4C3H - chains C and J of the 14 polymer chains in the assembly; structure by X-ray diffraction, 3.27 A resolution.

Chain C:
Name: DNA-directed RNA polymerases I and III subunit RPAC1
Source organism: Saccharomyces cerevisiae
UniProtKB: P07703 (RPAC1_YEAST); residue numbers follow UniProt; this construct covers 1-335
Sequence (335 residues; each row starts with the number of its first residue):
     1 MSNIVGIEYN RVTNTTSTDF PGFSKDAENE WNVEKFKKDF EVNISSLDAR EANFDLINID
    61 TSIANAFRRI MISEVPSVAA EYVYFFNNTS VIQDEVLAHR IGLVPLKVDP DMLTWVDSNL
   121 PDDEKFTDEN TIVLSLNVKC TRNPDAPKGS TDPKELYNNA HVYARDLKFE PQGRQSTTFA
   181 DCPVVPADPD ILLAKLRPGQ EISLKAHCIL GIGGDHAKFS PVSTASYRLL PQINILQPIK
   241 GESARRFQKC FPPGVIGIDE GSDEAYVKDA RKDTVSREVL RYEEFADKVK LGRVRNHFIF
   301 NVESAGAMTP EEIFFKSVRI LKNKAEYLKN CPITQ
Unresolved in the structure: 1-29, 148-149
UniProt features mapped onto this chain:
  - modified residue: Ser2 (N-acetylserine), Ser17 (Phosphoserine)

Chain J:
Name: DNA-directed RNA polymerases I, II, and III subunit rpabc 5
Source organism: Saccharomyces cerevisiae
UniProtKB: P22139 (RPAB5_YEAST); residue numbers follow UniProt; this construct covers 1-70
Sequence (70 residues; row label = number of the first residue in the row):
     1 MIVPVRCFSC GKVVGDKWES YLNLLQEDEL DEGTALSRLG LKRYCCRRMI LTHVDLIEKF
    61 LRYNPLEKRD
Unresolved in the structure: 70
Metal / ion sites: Zn2+: Cys7, Cys10, Cys45, Cys46
UniProt features mapped onto this chain:
  - binding site (Zn(2+)): Cys7, Cys10, Cys45, Cys46
  - cross-link: Lys59 (Glycyl lysine isopeptide (Lys-Gly) (interchain with G-Cter in ubiquitin))

Chain C / chain J interface:
Residue-residue contacts (52; chain C residue first):
  Thr89(C) with Leu66(J)
  Val91(C) with Met1(J); Ile57(J), hydrophobic; Phe60(J), hydrophobic; Leu61(J), hydrophobic
  Ile92(C) with Met1(J), hydrophobic; Ile2(J), hydrophobic; Ile57(J), hydrophobic
  Arg100(C) with Ile2(J); Val3(J), hydrogen bond (side chain-backbone); Pro4(J); Val5(J)
  Leu103(C) with Val5(J); Arg6(J), hydrogen bond (backbone-side chain)
  Val104(C) with Val5(J), hydrophobic
  Pro105(C) with Arg6(J); Val13(J), hydrophobic
  Arg142(C) with Glu67(J), salt bridge
  His161(C) with Glu19(J), salt bridge
  Tyr163(C) with Glu19(J), hydrogen bond
  Asp188(C) with Val13(J); Asp16(J)
  Asp190(C) with Asp16(J)
  Ile191(C) with Val5(J), hydrophobic; Val13(J), hydrophobic; Gly15(J); Asp16(J)
  Leu192(C) with Gly15(J), hydrogen bond (backbone-backbone)
  Leu193(C) with Ile2(J)
  Ala194(C) with Ile2(J), hydrophobic
  Lys195(C) with Asp55(J), salt bridge; Ile57(J); Glu58(J), salt bridge; Leu61(J)
  Leu196(C) with Leu61(J), hydrophobic
  Arg197(C) with Glu58(J), salt bridge; Leu61(J); Asn64(J)
  Pro198(C) with Asn64(J); Glu67(J)
  Gly199(C) with Leu66(J)
  Gln200(C) with Asn64(J); Leu66(J)
  Ala217(C) with Arg6(J), hydrogen bond (backbone-side chain)
  Lys218(C) with Arg6(J), hydrogen bond (backbone-side chain)
  Ser220(C) with Arg6(J), hydrogen bond (backbone-side chain)
  Ser223(C) with Cys10(J); Gly11(J); Lys12(J)
  Thr224(C) with Cys10(J); Arg43(J)
  Glu303(C) with Arg43(J), salt bridge
Other interface residues (no listed pair), chain C (30 interface residues in all): Gln93, Ala305

In short:
The interface between chain C and chain J involves 30 residues on one side and 22 on the other; the contacts
include 7 hydrogen bonds and 6 salt bridges. Among the polar pairs are Arg142(C)-Glu67(J), His161(C)-Glu19(J)
and Lys195(C)-Asp55(J).
Chain C is DNA-directed RNA polymerases I and III subunit RPAC1 and chain J is DNA-directed RNA polymerases I,
II, and III subunit rpabc 5, both from Saccharomyces cerevisiae; the structure, Structure of 14-subunit RNA
polymerase I at 3.27 A resolution, crystal form C2-93, was determined by X-ray diffraction (same publication
as 4C3I and 4C3J).
